5U8W - chains A and B; structure by X-ray diffraction, 1.79 A resolution.

[Chain A (and B)]
Molecule: Dihydrolipoyl dehydrogenase
Source organism: Pseudomonas aeruginosa (strain UCBPP-PA14)
Notes: EC 1.8.1.4; chain B of this document is another copy of the same molecule, construct and numbering; everything in this record applies to it too
Reference sequence: A0A0H2Z9F5 (A0A0H2Z9F5_PSEAB); numbering as in UniProt (aligned over 1-478)
Chain sequence (481 residues; numbered -2 to 478; the number before each row is that of its first residue; numbers below 1 keep their minus sign (Gly-2 is residue -2)):
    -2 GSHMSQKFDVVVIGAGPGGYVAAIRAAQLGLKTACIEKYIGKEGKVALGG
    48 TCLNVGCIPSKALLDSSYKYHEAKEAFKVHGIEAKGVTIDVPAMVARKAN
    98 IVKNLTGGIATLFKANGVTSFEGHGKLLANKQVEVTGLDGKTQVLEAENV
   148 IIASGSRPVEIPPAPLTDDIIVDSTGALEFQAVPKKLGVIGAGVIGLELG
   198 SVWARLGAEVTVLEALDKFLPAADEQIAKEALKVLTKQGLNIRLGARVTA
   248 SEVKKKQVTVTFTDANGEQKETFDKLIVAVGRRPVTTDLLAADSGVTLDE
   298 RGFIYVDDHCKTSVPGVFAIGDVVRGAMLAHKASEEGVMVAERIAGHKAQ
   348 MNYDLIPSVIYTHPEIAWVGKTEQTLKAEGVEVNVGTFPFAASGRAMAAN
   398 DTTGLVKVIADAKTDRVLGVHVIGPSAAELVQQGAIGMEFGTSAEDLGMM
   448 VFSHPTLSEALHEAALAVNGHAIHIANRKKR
Disordered / not traced: -2 to 1, 475-478
Construct notes: expression tag (-2 to 0)
Disulfide bonds: Cys49-Cys54
Small-molecule neighbours:
  - FAD (flavin-adenine dinucleotide): Ile10, Gly11, Ala12, Gly13, Pro14, Gly15, Gly16, Ile33, Glu34, Lys35, Tyr36, Gly47, Thr48, Cys49, Val52, Gly53, Cys54, Ser57, Lys58, Gly120, His121, Gly122, Ala150, Ser151, Gly152, Ser153, Ser171, Ile192, Arg279, Val282, Leu286, Ile317, Gly318, Asp319, Met325, Leu326, Ala327, His328, Ala330, Tyr358
  - NADH (NAI; 1,4-dihydronicotinamide adenine dinucleotide): Lys58, Ile158, Ile187, Gly188, Ala189, Gly190, Val191, Ile192, Gly193, Glu195, Leu210, Glu211, Ala212, Leu213, Ala243, Ala276, Val277, Gly278, Arg279, Met325, Leu326, Val356, Ile357, Tyr358
Reported in the primary citation:
  - binding site for NADH: Val191, Ile192, Glu195
  - mutagenesis - I192G: decreased catalytic activity on PCA
  - mutagenesis - V191Y: decreased catalytic activity
  - mutagenesis - V191Y, I192G: unchanged binding to PCA

[How chain A and chain B interact]
Contacting residue pairs (155):
  Tyr17(A) with His471(B), hydrogen bond
  Ile21(A) with Ile470(B), hydrophobic
  Arg22(A) with His468(B)
  Gln25(A) with His468(B); Ala469(B), hydrogen bond (side chain-backbone); Asn474(B)
  Cys49(A) with His451(B), hydrogen bond
  Cys54(A) with His451(B); Pro452(B)
  Ile55(A) with Gly391(B); Pro452(B), hydrophobic
  Lys58(A) with Ala395(B); Pro452(B)
  Ala59(A) with Ala395(B)
  Asp62(A) with Arg392(B), salt bridge; Ala395(B); Ala396(B), hydrogen bond (side chain-backbone)
  Ser63(A) with His77(B), hydrogen bond; Ile79(B)
  Lys66(A) with Glu69(B), salt bridge; Phe74(B); His77(B); Ala396(B)
  Tyr67(A) with Ile79(B)
  Glu69(A) with Lys66(B), salt bridge
  Ala70(A) with Phe74(B), hydrophobic
  Phe74(A) with Lys66(B); Ala70(B), hydrophobic
  Val76(A) with Arg94(B)
  His77(A) with Ser63(B), hydrogen bond; Lys66(B); Ile86(B); Met91(B); Arg94(B), hydrogen bond
  Gly78(A) with Thr85(B); Ile86(B); Asp87(B), hydrogen bond (backbone-backbone); Ala90(B)
  Ile79(A) with Ser63(B); Tyr67(B); Val84(B), hydrophobic; Thr85(B); Ile86(B), hydrophobic
  Glu80(A) with Gly83(B); Val84(B); Thr85(B), hydrogen bond (backbone-backbone)
  Lys82(A) with Lys82(B), hydrogen bond (backbone-backbone); Gly83(B)
  Gly83(A) with Glu80(B); Lys82(B)
  Val84(A) with Ile79(B), hydrophobic; Glu80(B)
  Thr85(A) with Gly78(B); Ile79(B); Glu80(B), hydrogen bond (backbone-backbone)
  Ile86(A) with His77(B); Gly78(B); Ile79(B), hydrophobic
  Asp87(A) with Gly78(B), hydrogen bond (backbone-backbone)
  Ala90(A) with Gly78(B)
  Met91(A) with His77(B)
  Arg94(A) with Val76(B); His77(B); Met394(B), hydrogen bond (side chain-backbone); Ala395(B), hydrogen bond (side chain-backbone); Asn397(B)
  Ile98(A) with Met394(B)
  Asn101(A) with Met394(B)
  Leu102(A) with Met394(B), hydrophobic
  Leu109(A) with Ile470(B); His471(B)
  Ala327(A) with His451(B)
  His328(A) with Val448(B); Phe449(B); Ser450(B); His451(B), hydrogen bond (side chain-backbone)
  Glu332(A) with Val448(B)
  Pro354(A) with Val448(B); Ser450(B)
  Val356(A) with Ser450(B)
  Tyr358(A) with His451(B); Pro452(B), hydrogen bond (side chain-backbone); Thr453(B)
  Gly391(A) with Ile55(B); Leu102(B)
  Arg392(A) with Asp62(B), salt bridge
  Met394(A) with Arg94(B), hydrogen bond (backbone-side chain); Ile98(B); Asn101(B); Leu102(B), hydrophobic
  Ala395(A) with Lys58(B); Ala59(B); Asp62(B); Arg94(B), hydrogen bond (backbone-side chain)
  Ala396(A) with Asp62(B), hydrogen bond (backbone-side chain)
  Asn397(A) with Arg94(B)
  Ala425(A) with Thr453(B)
  Glu426(A) with Glu426(B); Gln430(B), hydrogen bond (backbone-side chain); Thr453(B); Leu454(B); Ser455(B), hydrogen bond
  Gln429(A) with Gln430(B); Val448(B), hydrogen bond (side chain-backbone); Phe449(B); Ser450(B), hydrogen bond (side chain-backbone)
  Gln430(A) with Glu426(B), hydrogen bond (side chain-backbone); Gln429(B); Gln430(B); Ile433(B)
  Ile433(A) with Gln430(B); Met447(B), hydrophobic
  Glu436(A) with Met447(B)
  Phe437(A) with Phe437(B), hydrophobic; Thr439(B); Met447(B), hydrophobic
  Thr439(A) with Phe437(B)
  Met447(A) with Glu332(B); Ile433(B), hydrophobic; Glu436(B); Phe437(B), hydrophobic
  Val448(A) with His328(B); Glu332(B); Pro354(B); Gln429(B), hydrogen bond (backbone-side chain)
  Phe449(A) with His328(B); Gln429(B)
  Ser450(A) with His328(B); Pro354(B); Val356(B); Gln429(B), hydrogen bond (backbone-side chain)
  His451(A) with Cys49(B), hydrogen bond; Cys54(B); Ala327(B); His328(B), hydrogen bond (backbone-side chain); Tyr358(B)
  Pro452(A) with Cys54(B); Lys58(B); Tyr358(B), hydrogen bond (backbone-side chain)
  Thr453(A) with Tyr358(B); Ala425(B); Glu426(B)
  Leu454(A) with Glu426(B), hydrogen bond (backbone-side chain)
  Ser455(A) with Glu426(B), hydrogen bond; Gln429(B)
  His459(A) with Glu332(B)
  His468(A) with Arg22(B); Gln25(B)
  Ala469(A) with Gln25(B), hydrogen bond (backbone-side chain)
  Ile470(A) with Ile21(B); Leu109(B)
  His471(A) with Tyr17(B), hydrogen bond; Leu109(B)
  Ile472(A) with Leu109(B)
  Asn474(A) with Gln25(B)
Interface residues without a listed pair, chain A (79 interface residues in all): Val18, Ala81, Leu352, Ile353, Leu427, Gly434, Asp443, Met446, Ala473
Interface residues without a listed pair, chain B (78 interface residues in all): Val18, Ala81, Ala112, Leu352, Ile353, Leu427, Gly434, Asp443, Met446, Ile472

[Summary]
Chain A and chain B form an interface of 79 and 78 residues respectively; the contacts include 33 hydrogen
bonds and 4 salt bridges. Polar pairs include Asp62(A)-Arg392(B), Lys66(A)-Glu69(B) and Tyr17(A)-His471(B).
The paper reports a binding site for NADH at Val191(A), Ile192(A) and Glu195(A); I192G of chain A reduces
catalytic activity on PCA.
Chain A and chain B are both Dihydrolipoyl dehydrogenase (Pseudomonas aeruginosa (strain UCBPP-PA14)); the
structure, Dihydrolipoamide dehydrogenase (LpdG) from Pseudomonas aeruginosa bound to NADH, was determined by
X-ray diffraction, deposited together with 5U8U and 5U8V.
